PDB entry 6EN8 | X-ray diffraction, 3.29 A resolution | chains A and Y of the 10 polymer chains in the assembly

[Chain A]
Molecule: Transcriptional regulator TetR family
Organism: Sulfolobus acidocaldarius
UniProtKB: Q4J9S1 (Q4J9S1_SULAC); numbering as in UniProt (aligned over 1-196)
Sequence (196 residues; each row starts with the number of its first residue):
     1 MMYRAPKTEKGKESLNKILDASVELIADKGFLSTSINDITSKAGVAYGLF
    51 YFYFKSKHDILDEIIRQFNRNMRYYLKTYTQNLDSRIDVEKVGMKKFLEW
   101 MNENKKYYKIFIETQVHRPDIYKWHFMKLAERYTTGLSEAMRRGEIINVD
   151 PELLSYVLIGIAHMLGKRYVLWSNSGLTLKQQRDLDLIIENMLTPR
Not modelled in the structure: 1-5
Modified positions: Mse-1, Mse-2 (selenomethionine); Mse-72, Mse-94, Mse-101, Mse-127, Mse-141, Mse-164, Mse-192 (selenomethionine; parent Met)
What the authors report for this chain:
  - binding site for the 22-nt DNA strand: Tyr-47, Gly-48, Leu-49, Phe-52
  - binding site for the 22-nt DNA strand: Tyr-51
  - mutagenesis - Y47A, Y51A, Y53A: decreased binding to the 22-nt DNA strand
  - mutagenesis - G48A: abolished binding to the 22-nt DNA strand

[Chain Y]
Molecule: 22-nt DNA strand
Sequence (22 nucleotides; row label = number of the first residue in the row; numbering starts at 0; X marks 1 residue of unknown identity (built as UNK)):
     0 XGTCGACTCAAAAATCAAGTAG
Not modelled in the structure: 0

[How chain A and chain Y interact]
Pairs across the interface (17):
  Lys-10(A) with DA20(Y), hydrogen bond to the phosphate; DG21(Y), salt bridge to the phosphate
  Thr-34(A) with DA12(Y), phosphate contact
  Ser-35(A) with DA11(Y), phosphate contact; DA12(Y), phosphate contact
  Ile-36(A) with DA11(Y), phosphate contact; DA12(Y), hydrogen bond to the phosphate
  Tyr-47(A) with DA12(Y), base contact; DA13(Y), hydrogen bond to the base; DT14(Y), base contact
  Gly-48(A) with DT14(Y), base contact
  Tyr-51(A) with DA12(Y), sugar contact; DA13(Y), hydrogen bond to the phosphate; DT14(Y), base contact
  Ser-56(A) with DA13(Y), phosphate contact
  Lys-57(A) with DA12(Y), salt bridge to the phosphate; DA13(Y), phosphate contact
Interface residues without a listed pair, chain Y (7 interface residues in all): DC15

[Summary]
The interface between chain A and chain Y involves 9 residues on one side and 7 on the other; the contacts
include 4 hydrogen bonds and 2 salt bridges. Polar pairs include Tyr-47(A)/DA13(Y), Lys-10(A)/DA20(Y) and
Ile-36(A)/DA12(Y). From the paper: a binding site for the 22-nt DNA strand at Tyr-47(A), Gly-48(A) and
Leu-49(A) among others; Y47A, Y51A and Y53A of chain A reduce binding to the 22-nt DNA strand.
Here chain A is Transcriptional regulator TetR family (Sulfolobus acidocaldarius) and chain Y is a 22-nt DNA
strand. Entry 6EN8 (SaFadR in complex with dsDNA) was determined by X-ray diffraction.
